5LL1 - chains A and C of the 4 polymer chains in the assembly; structure by X-ray diffraction, 2.80 A resolution.

Chain A (and C):
Molecule: Uricase
Organism: Danio rerio
Notes: EC 1.7.3.3; chain C of this document is another copy of the same molecule, construct and numbering; everything in this record applies to it too
UniProtKB: Q6DG85 (Q6DG85_DANRE); residues 1-298 here = UniProt positions 1-298
Chain sequence (298 residues; numbered 1 to 298; the number before each row is that of its first residue):
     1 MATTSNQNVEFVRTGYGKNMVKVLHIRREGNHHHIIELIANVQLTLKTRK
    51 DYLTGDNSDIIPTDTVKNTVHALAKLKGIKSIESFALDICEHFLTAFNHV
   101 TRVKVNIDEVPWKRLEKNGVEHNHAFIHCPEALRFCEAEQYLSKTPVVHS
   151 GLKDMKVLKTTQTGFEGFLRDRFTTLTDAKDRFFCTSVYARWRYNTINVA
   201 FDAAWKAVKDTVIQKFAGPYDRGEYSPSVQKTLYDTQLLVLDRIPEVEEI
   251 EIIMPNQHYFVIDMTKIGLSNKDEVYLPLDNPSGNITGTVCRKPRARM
Not modelled in the structure: 1-7, 295-298
Reported in the primary citation:
  - mutagenesis - F216S: unchanged catalytic activity
  - mutagenesis - F216S: decreased stability
  - mutagenesis - F216S: abolished binding to xanthine-agarose column

Chain A / chain C interface:
Pairs across the interface (137):
  K22(A) - L277(C)
  K22(A) - P278(C)
  K22(A) - D280(C)  salt bridge
  V23(A) - V275(C)  hydrophobic
  V23(A) - Y276(C)
  V23(A) - P278(C)
  L24(A) - F183(C)  hydrophobic
  L24(A) - Y259(C)  hydrophobic
  L24(A) - E274(C)
  L24(A) - V275(C)
  L24(A) - Y276(C)  hydrogen bond (backbone-backbone)
  H25(A) - E274(C)
  H25(A) - V275(C)
  I26(A) - D273(C)
  I26(A) - E274(C)  hydrogen bond (backbone-backbone)
  I26(A) - Y276(C)  hydrophobic
  R28(A) - D273(C)  hydrogen bond (side chain-backbone)
  R28(A) - Y276(C)  hydrogen bond
  H33(A) - T160(C)  hydrogen bond
  H33(A) - T161(C)
  I35(A) - T160(C)
  E37(A) - Y259(C)  hydrogen bond
  E37(A) - P278(C)
  H71(A) - I262(C)
  H71(A) - M264(C)
  H71(A) - V275(C)
  A72(A) - L269(C)  hydrophobic
  A74(A) - V275(C)
  K75(A) - S270(C)  hydrogen bond (side chain-backbone)
  K75(A) - E274(C)  salt bridge
  K75(A) - V275(C)
  L76(A) - L269(C)  hydrophobic
  W112(A) - K156(C)
  W112(A) - L158(C)  hydrophobic
  W112(A) - Y259(C)
  L115(A) - I213(C)  hydrophobic
  L115(A) - A217(C)  hydrophobic
  L115(A) - Y220(C)
  E116(A) - Y220(C)
  K117(A) - Y220(C)  hydrogen bond
  V120(A) - Y220(C)
  E121(A) - Y220(C)
  H122(A) - A217(C)  hydrogen bond (side chain-backbone)
  H122(A) - G218(C)  hydrogen bond (side chain-backbone)
  H122(A) - P219(C)
  H122(A) - Y220(C)
  N123(A) - Y220(C)  hydrogen bond (backbone-backbone)
  N123(A) - D221(C)  hydrogen bond (side chain-backbone)
  H124(A) - L158(C)
  H124(A) - K159(C)
  H124(A) - T160(C)  hydrogen bond (backbone-backbone)
  H124(A) - T161(C)
  H124(A) - Q162(C)
  H124(A) - R222(C)
  H124(A) - G223(C)
  A125(A) - L158(C)
  A125(A) - A217(C)  hydrophobic
  F126(A) - V157(C)
  F126(A) - L158(C)  hydrogen bond (backbone-backbone)
  F126(A) - T160(C)
  I127(A) - E131(C)
  I127(A) - K156(C)
  I127(A) - V157(C)  hydrophobic
  I127(A) - I213(C)  hydrophobic
  H128(A) - P130(C)
  H128(A) - K156(C)  hydrogen bond (backbone-backbone)
  C129(A) - C129(C)  disulfide
  P130(A) - H128(C)
  P130(A) - P130(C)
  E131(A) - I127(C)
  E131(A) - H128(C)
  M155(A) - I127(C)  hydrophobic
  K156(A) - W112(C)
  K156(A) - I127(C)
  K156(A) - H128(C)  hydrogen bond (backbone-backbone)
  V157(A) - F126(C)
  V157(A) - I127(C)  hydrophobic
  L158(A) - I35(C)  hydrophobic
  L158(A) - W112(C)  hydrophobic
  L158(A) - H124(C)
  L158(A) - A125(C)
  L158(A) - F126(C)  hydrogen bond (backbone-backbone)
  K159(A) - H124(C)
  T160(A) - H33(C)  hydrogen bond
  T160(A) - I35(C)
  T160(A) - H124(C)  hydrogen bond (backbone-backbone)
  T161(A) - H33(C)
  T161(A) - H124(C)
  Q162(A) - H124(C)
  F183(A) - L24(C)  hydrophobic
  F183(A) - I26(C)  hydrophobic
  A217(A) - L115(C)  hydrophobic
  A217(A) - H122(C)  hydrogen bond (backbone-side chain)
  A217(A) - A125(C)  hydrophobic
  G218(A) - H122(C)  hydrogen bond (backbone-side chain)
  P219(A) - H122(C)
  Y220(A) - L115(C)
  Y220(A) - K117(C)
  Y220(A) - V120(C)
  Y220(A) - E121(C)
  Y220(A) - H122(C)
  Y220(A) - N123(C)  hydrogen bond (backbone-backbone)
  D221(A) - N31(C)
  D221(A) - N123(C)  hydrogen bond (backbone-side chain)
  R222(A) - N31(C)
  G223(A) - H124(C)
  Y259(A) - L24(C)  hydrophobic
  Y259(A) - E37(C)  hydrogen bond
  Y259(A) - W112(C)
  I262(A) - H71(C)
  M264(A) - H71(C)
  M264(A) - A72(C)  hydrophobic
  M264(A) - K75(C)
  L269(A) - A72(C)  hydrophobic
  L269(A) - L76(C)  hydrophobic
  S270(A) - K75(C)
  N271(A) - K75(C)
  D273(A) - I26(C)
  D273(A) - R28(C)  hydrogen bond (backbone-side chain)
  E274(A) - L24(C)
  E274(A) - H25(C)
  E274(A) - I26(C)  hydrogen bond (backbone-backbone)
  E274(A) - K75(C)  salt bridge
  V275(A) - V23(C)  hydrophobic
  V275(A) - L24(C)
  V275(A) - A74(C)
  V275(A) - K75(C)
  Y276(A) - V23(C)
  Y276(A) - L24(C)  hydrogen bond (backbone-backbone)
  Y276(A) - I26(C)  hydrophobic
  Y276(A) - R28(C)  hydrogen bond
  L277(A) - K22(C)
  P278(A) - K22(C)
  P278(A) - V23(C)
  P278(A) - L24(C)
  P278(A) - E37(C)
  D280(A) - K22(C)  salt bridge
Interface residues without a listed pair, chain A (64 interface residues in all): N68, D181, C185, I213, I267
Interface residues without a listed pair, chain C (65 interface residues in all): N68, E116, M155, C185, I267, N271, K272
Inter-chain disulfides: C129(A)-C129(C)

Summary:
The interface between chain A and chain C involves 64 residues on one side and 65 on the other; the contacts
include 1 disulfide bond, 28 hydrogen bonds and 4 salt bridges. Among the polar pairs are K22(A)-D280(C),
K75(A)-E274(C) and R28(A)-D273(C). The paper reports that F216S of chain A reduces stability; F216S of chain A
abolishes binding to xanthine-agarose column.
Both chains are Uricase (Danio rerio). Entry 5LL1 (Crystal structure of urate oxidase from zebrafish) was
determined by X-ray diffraction together with 5M98 from the same study.
